Entry 8G4O (electron microscopy, 3.06 A resolution); this record covers chains A and B of the 9 polymer chains in the assembly.

# Chain A
Name: Gamma-aminobutyric acid receptor subunit alpha-1
From: Mus musculus
UniProtKB: P62812 (GBRA1_MOUSE); residues -26 to 428 here correspond to UniProt positions 1-455 (UniProt number = residue number + 27)
Sequence (455 residues; each row starts with the number of its first residue; numbers below 1 keep their minus sign (Met-26 is residue -26)):
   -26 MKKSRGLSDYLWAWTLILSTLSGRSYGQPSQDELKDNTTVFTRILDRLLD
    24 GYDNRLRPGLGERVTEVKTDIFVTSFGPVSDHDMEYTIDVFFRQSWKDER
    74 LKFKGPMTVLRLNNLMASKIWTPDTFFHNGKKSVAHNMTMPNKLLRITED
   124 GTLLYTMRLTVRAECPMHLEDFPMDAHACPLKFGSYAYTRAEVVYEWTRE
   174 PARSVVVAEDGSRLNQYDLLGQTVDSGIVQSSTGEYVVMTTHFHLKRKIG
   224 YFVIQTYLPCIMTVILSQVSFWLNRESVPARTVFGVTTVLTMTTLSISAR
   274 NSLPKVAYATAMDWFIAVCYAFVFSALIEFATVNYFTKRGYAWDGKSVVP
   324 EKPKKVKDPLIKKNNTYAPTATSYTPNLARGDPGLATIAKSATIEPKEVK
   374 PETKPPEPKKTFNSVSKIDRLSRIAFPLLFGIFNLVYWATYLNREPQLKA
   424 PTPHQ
Unresolved in the structure: -26 to 8, 311-387, 419-428
Cystine bridges: Cys138-Cys152
Covalent attachments: glycan linked to Asn110
Ligand contacts: gamma-amino-butanoic acid (ABU): Phe64, Arg66, Thr129
Curated features (UniProtKB/Swiss-Prot):
  - binding site (4-aminobutanoate): Arg66, Thr129
  - glycosylation (N-linked (GlcNAc...) asparagine): Asn10, Asn110
From the paper describing this entry:
  - binding site for the ligand YNL: Phe99, His101, Tyr159, Ser204, Tyr209
  - specificity-determining residues: Ser204 (proposed by the authors, not directly observed)

# Chain B
Name: Gamma-aminobutyric acid receptor subunit beta-2
From: Mus musculus
UniProtKB: P63137 (GBRB2_MOUSE); residues -23 to 488 here correspond to UniProt positions 1-512 (UniProt number = residue number + 24)
Sequence (512 residues; numbered -23 to 488; the number before each row is that of its first residue; numbers below 1 keep their minus sign (Met-23 is residue -23)):
   -23 MWRVRKRGYFGIWSFPLIIAAVCAQSVNDPSNMSLVKETVDRLLKGYDIR
    27 LRPDFGGPPVAVGMNIDIASIDMVSEVNMDYTLTMYFQQAWRDKRLSYNV
    77 IPLNLTLDNRVADQLWVPDTYFLNDKKSFVHGVTVKNRMIRLHPDGTVLY
   127 GLRITTTAACMMDLRRYPLDEQNCTLEIESYGYTTDDIEFYWRGDDNAVT
   177 GVTKIELPQFSIVDYKLITKKVVFSTGSYPRLSLSFKLKRNIGYFILQTY
   227 MPSILITILSWVSFWINYDASAARVALGITTVLTMTTINTHLRETLPKIP
   277 YVKAIDMYLMGCFVFVFMALLEYALVNYIFFGRGPQRQKKAAEKAANANN
   327 EKMRLDVNKMFYKDIKQNGTQYRSLWDPTGDLSPTRRTTNYDFSLYTMDP
   377 HENILLSTLEIKNEMATSEAVMGLGDPRSTMLAYDASSIQYRKAGLPRHS
   427 FGRNALERHVAQKKSRLRRRASQLKITIPDLTDVNAIDRWSRIFFPVVFS
   477 FFNIVYWLYYVN
Unresolved in the structure: -23 to 5, 309-457, 488
Cystine bridges: Cys136-Cys150
Covalent attachments: N-acetylglucosamine (NAG) linked to Asn80, Asn149
Ligand contacts: gamma-amino-butanoic acid (ABU): Tyr97, Glu155, Ser156, Tyr157, Phe200, Tyr205
Curated features (UniProtKB/Swiss-Prot):
  - binding site (histamine): Tyr97, Ser156, Tyr157, Thr202
  - binding site (4-aminobutanoate): Tyr157, Thr202
  - modified residue: Tyr417 (Phosphotyrosine)
  - glycosylation (N-linked (GlcNAc...) asparagine): Asn8, Asn80, Asn149

# Chain A / chain B interface
Pairs across the interface (81; chain A residue first):
  Asp26(A) - Lys13(B)
  Asn27(A) - Asp84(B)
  Asn27(A) - Arg86(B)
  Arg28(A) - Val16(B)
  Arg28(A) - Leu20(B)
  Arg28(A) - Leu83(B)
  Arg28(A) - Asp84(B)  hydrogen bond (backbone-backbone)
  Leu29(A) - Val12(B)  hydrophobic
  Arg30(A) - Met9(B)
  Gly32(A) - Met9(B)  hydrogen bond (backbone-side chain)
  Leu33(A) - Met9(B)
  Leu33(A) - Val12(B)  hydrophobic
  Gly34(A) - Asn8(B)  hydrogen bond (backbone-side chain)
  Glu35(A) - Pro6(B)
  Glu35(A) - Asn8(B)
  Glu35(A) - Met9(B)
  Arg73(A) - Met9(B)
  Ser91(A) - Arg86(B)  hydrogen bond (backbone-side chain)
  Asp97(A) - Val111(B)
  Thr98(A) - Val109(B)
  Thr98(A) - Thr110(B)  hydrogen bond (backbone-backbone)
  Phe99(A) - Tyr62(B)
  Phe99(A) - Val109(B)
  Phe99(A) - Asn113(B)
  Phe99(A) - Arg129(B)
  Phe100(A) - Arg129(B)  hydrogen bond (backbone-side chain)
  Gly103(A) - His107(B)  hydrogen bond (backbone-side chain)
  Gly103(A) - Arg129(B)  hydrogen bond (backbone-side chain)
  Lys104(A) - Asp48(B)  salt bridge
  Lys104(A) - His107(B)
  Lys105(A) - Phe105(B)
  Ser106(A) - Val109(B)
  Met130(A) - Thr110(B)
  Glu137(A) - Ser46(B)  hydrogen bond
  His141(A) - Glu182(B)  salt bridge
  Tyr159(A) - Tyr62(B)  hydrophobic
  Tyr159(A) - Arg114(B)
  Tyr159(A) - Met115(B)  hydrophobic
  Tyr159(A) - Leu128(B)  hydrogen bond (side chain-backbone)
  Tyr159(A) - Arg129(B)  hydrogen bond (side chain-backbone)
  Ala160(A) - Thr82(B)
  Ala160(A) - Met115(B)  hydrophobic
  Ala160(A) - Arg117(B)  hydrogen bond (backbone-side chain)
  Tyr161(A) - Thr82(B)
  Tyr161(A) - Asp84(B)
  Thr162(A) - Arg117(B)
  Glu165(A) - Asn80(B)
  Glu165(A) - Thr82(B)  hydrogen bond
  Ser205(A) - Asp43(B)  hydrogen bond
  Thr206(A) - Gln64(B)
  Thr206(A) - Met115(B)
  Thr206(A) - Arg117(B)  hydrogen bond (backbone-side chain)
  Thr206(A) - Leu125(B)
  Tyr209(A) - Arg117(B)  hydrogen bond
  Pro252(A) - Ala249(B)  hydrophobic
  Thr255(A) - Ala249(B)
  Val259(A) - Leu253(B)  hydrophobic
  Val259(A) - Thr256(B)
  Val262(A) - Leu235(B)  hydrophobic
  Leu263(A) - Leu259(B)  hydrophobic
  Thr266(A) - Ile264(B)
  Ile270(A) - Gln224(B)
  Ile270(A) - His267(B)
  Arg273(A) - Tyr220(B)
  Lys278(A) - Pro184(B)
  Lys278(A) - Gln185(B)
  Lys278(A) - Tyr220(B)  hydrogen bond
  Lys278(A) - Thr271(B)
  Val279(A) - Pro184(B)
  Val279(A) - Tyr220(B)
  Ala280(A) - Pro184(B)  hydrogen bond (backbone-backbone)
  Ala280(A) - Asn217(B)
  Ala280(A) - Gly219(B)
  Ala280(A) - Tyr220(B)
  Ala280(A) - Leu223(B)
  Ala282(A) - Leu223(B)  hydrophobic
  Tyr293(A) - Leu231(B)  hydrophobic
  Phe297(A) - Leu231(B)  hydrophobic
  Phe297(A) - Leu235(B)  hydrophobic
  Ala304(A) - Val238(B)  hydrophobic
  Ala304(A) - Trp241(B)  hydrophobic
Also at the interface, not in a pair above, chain A (60 interface residues in all): Pro31, Gln67, Lys92, Ile93, Thr95, His101, Val107, Ala108, Tyr128, Leu132, Ser204, Val251, Ser269, Asp286, Leu300
Also at the interface, not in a pair above, chain B (56 interface residues in all): Ser7, Asn41, Leu81, Val87, Gly127, Thr176, Ile234, Thr260

# Summary
The interface between chain A and chain B involves 60 residues on one side and 56 on the other; the contacts
include 18 hydrogen bonds and 2 salt bridges. Among the polar pairs are Lys104(A)-Asp48(B),
His141(A)-Glu182(B) and Gly32(A)-Met9(B). The paper reports a binding site for the ligand YNL at Phe99(A),
His101(A) and Tyr159(A) among others; the specificity determinant Ser204(A).
Here chain A is Gamma-aminobutyric acid receptor subunit alpha-1 and chain B is Gamma-aminobutyric acid
receptor subunit beta-2, both from Mus musculus. Entry 8G4O (Native GABA-A receptor from the mouse brain,
alpha1-beta2-gamma2 subtype, in complex with didesethylflurazepam and endogenous GABA) was determined by
electron microscopy (same publication as 8FOI, 8G4N, 8G4X, 8G5F, 8G5G and 8G5H).
